Entry 5D2N (X-ray diffraction, 2.10 A resolution); this record covers chains H and G of the 5 polymer chains in the assembly.

Chain H:
Name: HLA class I histocompatibility antigen, A-2 alpha chain
Source organism: Homo sapiens
Reference sequence: P01892 (1A02_HUMAN); residues 1-275 here correspond to UniProt positions 25-299 (UniProt number = residue number + 24)
Chain sequence (276 residues; numbered 0 to 275; the number before each row is that of its first residue; numbering starts at 0):
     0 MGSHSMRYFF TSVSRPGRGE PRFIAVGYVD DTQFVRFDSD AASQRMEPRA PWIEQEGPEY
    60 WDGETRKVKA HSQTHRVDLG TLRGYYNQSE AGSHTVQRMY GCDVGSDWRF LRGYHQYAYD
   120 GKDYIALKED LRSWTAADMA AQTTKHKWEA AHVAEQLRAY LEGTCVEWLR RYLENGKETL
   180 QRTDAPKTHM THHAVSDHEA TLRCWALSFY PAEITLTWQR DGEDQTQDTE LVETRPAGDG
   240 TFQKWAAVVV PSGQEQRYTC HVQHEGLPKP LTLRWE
Disordered / not traced: 0-1, 275
Cystine bridges: Cys101-Cys164, Cys203-Cys259
Sequence notes: initiating methionine (0)

Chain G:
Name: Asn-leu-val-pro-met-val-ala-thr-val
Chain sequence (9 residues; each row starts with the number of its first residue):
     1 NLVPMVATV

Interface between chain H and chain G:
Pairs across the interface (41):
  Met5(H) with Asn1(G)
  Tyr7(H) with Asn1(G), hydrogen bond (side chain-backbone); Leu2(G), hydrophobic
  Phe9(H) with Leu2(G), hydrophobic
  Met45(H) with Leu2(G), hydrophobic
  Glu63(H) with Asn1(G); Leu2(G), hydrogen bond (side chain-backbone)
  Lys66(H) with Asn1(G), hydrogen bond; Leu2(G), hydrogen bond (side chain-backbone); Val3(G); Pro4(G)
  Val67(H) with Leu2(G)
  His70(H) with Val3(G); Val6(G)
  Thr73(H) with Val6(G); Ala7(G); Thr8(G)
  Val76(H) with Thr8(G)
  Asp77(H) with Thr8(G), hydrogen bond; Val9(G), hydrogen bond (side chain-backbone)
  Thr80(H) with Val9(G)
  Leu81(H) with Val9(G), hydrophobic
  Tyr84(H) with Val9(G), hydrogen bond (side chain-backbone)
  Arg97(H) with Val6(G); Ala7(G), hydrogen bond (side chain-backbone)
  Tyr99(H) with Leu2(G); Val3(G), hydrogen bond (side chain-backbone)
  Tyr116(H) with Val9(G)
  Thr143(H) with Val9(G), hydrogen bond (side chain-backbone)
  Lys146(H) with Val9(G), hydrogen bond (side chain-backbone)
  Trp147(H) with Ala7(G); Thr8(G), hydrogen bond (side chain-backbone)
  Val152(H) with Ala7(G), hydrophobic
  Gln155(H) with Val3(G); Met5(G), hydrogen bond (side chain-backbone)
  Tyr159(H) with Asn1(G), hydrogen bond (side chain-backbone); Leu2(G); Val3(G)
  Thr163(H) with Asn1(G)
  Trp167(H) with Asn1(G)
  Tyr171(H) with Asn1(G), hydrogen bond (side chain-backbone)
Interface residues without a listed pair, chain H (29 interface residues in all): Tyr59, Tyr123, Leu156

Summary:
29 residues of chain H and 9 residues of chain G are in contact; the contacts include 15 hydrogen bonds. Among
the polar pairs are Tyr7(H)-Asn1(G), Glu63(H)-Leu2(G) and Lys66(H)-Asn1(G).
Chain H is HLA class I histocompatibility antigen, A-2 alpha chain (Homo sapiens) and chain G is
Asn-leu-val-pro-met-val-ala-thr-val; the structure, Crystal structure of C25-NLV-HLA-A2 complex, was
determined by X-ray diffraction together with 5D2L from the same study.
